Entry 7LV9 (electron microscopy, 4.50 A resolution (low resolution: residue-level contacts below are approximate; hydrogen-bond / salt-bridge calls are withheld)); this record covers chains A and H of the 8 polymer chains in the assembly.

# Chain A
Protein: Histone doublet Delta-Gamma (Gamma)
Source organism: Marseillevirus marseillevirus
Reference sequence: D2XB48 (D2XB48_GBMV); residues 113-216 here correspond to UniProt positions 129-232 (UniProt number = residue number + 16)
Sequence (106 residues; numbered 113 to 218; the number before each row is that of its first residue):
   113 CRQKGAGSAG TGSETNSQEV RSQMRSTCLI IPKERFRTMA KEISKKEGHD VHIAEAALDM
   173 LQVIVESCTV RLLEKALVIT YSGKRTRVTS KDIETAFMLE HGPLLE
Not modelled in the structure: 215-218
Construct notes: expression tag (217-218)

# Chain H
Molecule: 95-nt DNA strand
Sequence (95 nucleotides; row label = number of the first residue in the row; numbers below 1 keep their minus sign (DA-60 is residue -60)):
   -60 ATCTGACACG TGCCTGGAGA CTAGGGAGTA ATCCCCTTGG CGGTTAAAAC GCGGGGGAGA
     0 ATCCGTACGT GCGTTTAAGC GGTGCTAGAG CTGTC

# Chain A / chain H interface
Pairs across the interface (15; chain A residue first):
  Arg114(A) - DA-15(H)
  Arg114(A) - DA-14(H)
  Thr123(A) - DA-14(H)
  Arg149(A) - DT-23(H)
  His164(A) - DT-24(H)
  His164(A) - DT-23(H)
  Ile165(A) - DT-24(H)
  Ile165(A) - DT-23(H)
  Ala166(A) - DT-24(H)
  Glu167(A) - DT-24(H)
  Arg197(A) - DA-3(H)
  Thr198(A) - DG-4(H)
  Thr198(A) - DA-3(H)
  Arg199(A) - DG-4(H)
  Arg199(A) - DA-3(H)
Interface residues without a listed pair, chain A (12 interface residues in all): Lys153, Lys196
Interface residues without a listed pair, chain H (9 interface residues in all): DG-22, DT-16, DG-2

# Overview
12 residues of chain A and 9 residues of chain H are in contact.
Here chain A is Histone doublet Delta-Gamma (Gamma) (Marseillevirus marseillevirus) and chain H is a 95-nt DNA
strand. Entry 7LV9 (Marseillevirus heterotrimeric (hexameric) nucleosome) was determined by electron
microscopy, deposited together with 7LV8.
